Entry 6VOI (electron microscopy, 4.03 A resolution (low resolution: residue-level contacts below are approximate; hydrogen-bond / salt-bridge calls are withheld)); this record covers chains B and E of the 9 polymer chains in the assembly.

# Chain B
Protein: ATP synthase subunit alpha, chloroplastic
From: Spinacia oleracea
Notes: EC 7.1.2.2
UniProt: P06450 (ATPA_SPIOL); numbering as in UniProt (aligned over 1-507)
Chain sequence (507 residues; numbered 1 to 507; the number before each row is that of its first residue):
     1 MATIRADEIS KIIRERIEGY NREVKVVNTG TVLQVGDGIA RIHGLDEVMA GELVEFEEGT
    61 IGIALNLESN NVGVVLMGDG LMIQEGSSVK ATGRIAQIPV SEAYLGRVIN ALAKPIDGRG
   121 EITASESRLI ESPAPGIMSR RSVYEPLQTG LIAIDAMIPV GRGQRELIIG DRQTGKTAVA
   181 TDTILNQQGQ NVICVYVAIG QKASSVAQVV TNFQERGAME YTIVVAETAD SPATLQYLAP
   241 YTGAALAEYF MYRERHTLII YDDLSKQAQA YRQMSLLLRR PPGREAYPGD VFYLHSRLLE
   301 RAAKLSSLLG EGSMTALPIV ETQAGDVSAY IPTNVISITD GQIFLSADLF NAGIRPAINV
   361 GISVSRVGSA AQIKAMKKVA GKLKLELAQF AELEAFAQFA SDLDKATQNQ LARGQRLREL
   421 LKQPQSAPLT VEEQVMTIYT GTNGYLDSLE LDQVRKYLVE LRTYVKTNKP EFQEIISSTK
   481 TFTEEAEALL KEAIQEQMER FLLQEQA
Unresolved in the structure: 1, 504-507
Ligand contacts:
  - ATP (adenosine-5'-triphosphate), molecule 1: Arg172, Gln173, Thr174, Gly175, Lys176, Thr177, Ala178, Gln201, Gln208, Asp263, Glu321, Phe350, Arg355, Pro356, Pro424, Gln425
  - ATP, molecule 2: Ser337, Val364, Arg366

# Chain E
Protein: ATP synthase subunit beta, chloroplastic
From: Spinacia oleracea
Notes: EC 7.1.2.2
UniProt: P00825 (ATPB_SPIOL); residue numbers follow UniProt; this construct covers 1-498
Chain sequence (498 residues; each row starts with the number of its first residue):
     1 MRINPTTSDP GVSTLEKKNL GRIAQIIGPV LDVAFPPGKM PNIYNALIVK GRDTAGQPMN
    61 VTCEVQQLLG NNRVRAVAMS ATDGLTRGME VIDTGAPLSV PVGGATLGRI FNVLGEPVDN
   121 LGPVDTRTTS PIHRSAPAFT QLDTKLSIFE TGIKVVDLLA PYRRGGKIGL FGGAGVGKTV
   181 LIMELINNIA KAHGGVSVFG GVGERTREGN DLYMEMKESG VINEQNIAES KVALVYGQMN
   241 EPPGARMRVG LTALTMAEYF RDVNEQDVLL FIDNIFRFVQ AGSEVSALLG RMPSAVGYQP
   301 TLSTEMGSLQ ERITSTKEGS ITSIQAVYVP ADDLTDPAPA TTFAHLDATT VLSRGLAAKG
   361 IYPAVDPLDS TSTMLQPRIV GEEHYEIAQR VKETLQRYKE LQDIIAILGL DELSEEDRLT
   421 VARARKIERF LSQPFFVAEV FTGSPGKYVG LAETIRGFQL ILSGELDSLP EQAFYLVGNI
   481 DEATAKAMNL EMESKLKK
Unresolved in the structure: 1-15, 497-498
Ligand contacts: ATP (adenosine-5'-triphosphate): Ala344, Thr373, Gln376, Arg378, Ile379

# Interface between chain B and chain E
Pairs across the interface (63; chain B residue first):
  Ile9(B) with Gly70(E); Asn71(E)
  Gln34(B) with Gly70(E)
  Gly36(B) with Ile43(E)
  Asp37(B) with Gln67(E)
  Gly80(B) with Ile43(E)
  Leu81(B) with Asn42(E)
  Met82(B) with Asn42(E)
  Glu85(B) with Met40(E); Gly70(E); Asn72(E)
  Val108(B) with Phe139(E)
  Ile116(B) with Phe139(E)
  Asp117(B) with Thr140(E)
  Arg172(B) with Leu334(E); Ala340(E); Phe343(E)
  Gln173(B) with Phe343(E); Thr373(E)
  Lys202(B) with Ala344(E); His345(E); Leu346(E); Asp347(E)
  Ala203(B) with Glu311(E)
  Ser204(B) with Arg163(E)
  Val206(B) with Phe139(E)
  Gln208(B) with Leu146(E); Arg378(E)
  Thr211(B) with Thr144(E)
  Ala226(B) with Phe139(E)
  Thr228(B) with Phe139(E)
  Ala229(B) with His345(E)
  Asp230(B) with Ala136(E); Ser308(E); Glu311(E)
  Ser231(B) with Thr304(E)
  Lys266(B) with Ser303(E)
  Gln269(B) with Ser303(E)
  Arg272(B) with Ser294(E); Ala295(E)
  Gln273(B) with Pro300(E); Thr301(E); Thr304(E)
  Leu276(B) with Met292(E); Pro293(E); Ser294(E); Pro300(E)
  Leu277(B) with Arg291(E); Pro300(E); Thr301(E)
  Arg279(B) with Gln67(E); Gly290(E); Arg291(E); Met292(E)
  Pro282(B) with Met292(E)
  Glu285(B) with Ala295(E)
  Ala286(B) with Ser294(E); Ala295(E)
  Gln323(B) with Leu334(E); Ala340(E)
  Ala324(B) with Thr335(E)
  Arg355(B) with Tyr385(E)
  Gln425(B) with Arg378(E)
Other interface residues (no listed pair), chain B (44 interface residues in all): Ser10, Val35, Gln84, Ala207, Ala233, Arg280
Other interface residues (no listed pair), chain E (44 interface residues in all): Gly38, Tyr44, Leu68, Leu69, Ser135, Leu142, Lys167, Gly307

# In short
The chain B/chain E interface involves 44 residues from each chain. One ATP molecule is bound between chain B
and chain E. Bound to chain B: ATP.
Here chain B is ATP synthase subunit alpha, chloroplastic and chain E is ATP synthase subunit beta,
chloroplastic, both from Spinacia oleracea. Entry 6VOI (Chloroplast ATP synthase (O1, CF1)) was determined by
electron microscopy, deposited together with 6VM1, 6VM4, 6VMB, 6VMD, 6VMG, 6VOF and 8 further entries.
